PDB entry 9H28 | electron microscopy, 3.22 A resolution | chains B and E of the 6 polymer chains in the assembly

# Chain B
Name: Envelope protein E
From: tick-borne encephalitis virus-European subtype
Reference sequence: chimeric construct of A0A7M3UFX3, P29837: residues 1-429 from A0A7M3UFX3 (A0A7M3UFX3_9FLAV) positions 281-709 (UniProt number = residue number + 280); residues 430-496 from P29837 positions 710-776 (UniProt number = residue number + 280)
Sequence (496 residues; each row starts with the number of its first residue):
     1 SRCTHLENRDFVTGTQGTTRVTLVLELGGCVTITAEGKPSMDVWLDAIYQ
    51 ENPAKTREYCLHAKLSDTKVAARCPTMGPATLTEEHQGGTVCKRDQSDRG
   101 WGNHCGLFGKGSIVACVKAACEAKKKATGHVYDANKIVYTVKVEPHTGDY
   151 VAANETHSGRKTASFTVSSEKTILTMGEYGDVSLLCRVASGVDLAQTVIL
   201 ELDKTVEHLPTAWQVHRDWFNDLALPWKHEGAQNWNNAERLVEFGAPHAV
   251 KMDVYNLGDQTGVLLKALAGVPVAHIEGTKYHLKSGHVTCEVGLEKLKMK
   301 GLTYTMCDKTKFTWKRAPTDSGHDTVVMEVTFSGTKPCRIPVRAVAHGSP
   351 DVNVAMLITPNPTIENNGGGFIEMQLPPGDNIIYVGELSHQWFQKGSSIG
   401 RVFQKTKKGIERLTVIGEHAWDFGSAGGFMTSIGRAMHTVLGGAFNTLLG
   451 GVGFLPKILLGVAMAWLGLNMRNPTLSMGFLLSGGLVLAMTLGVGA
Covalent attachments: N-acetylglucosamine (NAG) linked to N154
Swiss-Prot annotation at these positions:
  - site: A496 (Cleavage)
What the authors report for this chain:
  - post-translational modification sites: N154

# Chain E
Name: Small envelope protein M
From: tick-borne encephalitis virus-European subtype
Reference sequence: A0A7M3UFX3 (A0A7M3UFX3_9FLAV); residues 1-75 here correspond to UniProt positions 206-280 (UniProt number = residue number + 205)
Sequence (75 residues; row label = number of the first residue in the row):
     1 SVLIPSHAQGELTGRGHKWLEGDSLRTHLTRVEGWVWKNKLLALAMVTVV
    51 WLTLESVVTRVAVLVVLLCLAPVYA
What the authors report for this chain:
  - conformationally variable residues: L25 to Y74

# How chain B and chain E interact
Pairs across the interface (55):
  N8(B) - R15(E)
  E26(B) - R15(E)  salt bridge
  G28(B) - R15(E)
  L209(B) - W19(E)  hydrophobic
  P210(B) - W19(E)
  W213(B) - W19(E)
  Q214(B) - L12(E)
  H216(B) - H7(E)  hydrogen bond (backbone-side chain)
  H216(B) - L12(E)
  W219(B) - I4(E)  hydrophobic
  W219(B) - P5(E)  hydrogen bond (side chain-backbone)
  W219(B) - H7(E)
  L223(B) - I4(E)  hydrophobic
  A224(B) - S1(E)
  A224(B) - V2(E)
  L225(B) - S1(E)
  L225(B) - I4(E)  hydrophobic
  R240(B) - S1(E)  hydrogen bond (backbone-backbone)
  L241(B) - S1(E)
  T261(B) - S1(E)  hydrogen bond (backbone-side chain)
  G262(B) - I4(E)
  L264(B) - W19(E)  hydrophobic
  A267(B) - I4(E)  hydrophobic
  A267(B) - S6(E)
  A267(B) - H7(E)  hydrogen bond (backbone-backbone)
  L268(B) - W19(E)
  A269(B) - W19(E)
  G270(B) - K18(E)
  G270(B) - W19(E)  hydrogen bond (backbone-backbone)
  V271(B) - H7(E)
  V271(B) - K18(E)
  V271(B) - W19(E)  hydrogen bond (backbone-backbone)
  P272(B) - T13(E)
  P272(B) - H17(E)
  V273(B) - H17(E)  hydrogen bond (backbone-backbone)
  V273(B) - W19(E)
  K284(B) - G16(E)
  S285(B) - T13(E)
  S285(B) - G14(E)  hydrogen bond (side chain-backbone)
  S285(B) - G16(E)  hydrogen bond (side chain-backbone)
  E411(B) - R15(E)  salt bridge
  N446(B) - E11(E)  hydrogen bond
  V452(B) - Q9(E)  hydrogen bond (backbone-side chain)
  G453(B) - Q9(E)
  F454(B) - Q9(E)  hydrogen bond (backbone-side chain)
  F454(B) - D23(E)
  F454(B) - S24(E)
  F454(B) - L25(E)
  L455(B) - L25(E)  hydrophobic
  L455(B) - H28(E)
  L455(B) - C69(E)
  I458(B) - L25(E)  hydrophobic
  L459(B) - V66(E)  hydrophobic
  L459(B) - C69(E)  hydrophobic
  L459(B) - L70(E)  hydrophobic
Other interface residues (no listed pair), chain B (45 interface residues in all): V215, V263, L265, K266, G286, R412, V415, G450, G451, K457, V462
Other interface residues (no listed pair), chain E (25 interface residues in all): A8, L20

# In short
45 residues of chain B and 25 residues of chain E are in contact, with 13 hydrogen bonds and 2 salt bridges.
Polar contacts include E26(B)-R15(E), E411(B)-R15(E) and H216(B)-H7(E). The paper reports a modification site
at N154(B); conformational variability at L25(E).
Chain B is Envelope protein E and chain E is Small envelope protein M, both from tick-borne encephalitis
virus-European subtype; the structure, Alternative conformation LGTV with TBEV prME, was determined by
electron microscopy together with 9FK0 and 9FOJ from the same study.
